PDB entry 8ONX | X-ray diffraction, 1.30 A resolution | chain A

== Chain A ==
Molecule: Methionine aminopeptidase 2
Organism: Thermochaetoides thermophila
UniProtKB: G0SEA9 (G0SEA9_CHATD); numbering as in UniProt (aligned over 74-444)
Amino-acid sequence (376 residues; numbered 69 to 444; the number before each row is that of its first residue):
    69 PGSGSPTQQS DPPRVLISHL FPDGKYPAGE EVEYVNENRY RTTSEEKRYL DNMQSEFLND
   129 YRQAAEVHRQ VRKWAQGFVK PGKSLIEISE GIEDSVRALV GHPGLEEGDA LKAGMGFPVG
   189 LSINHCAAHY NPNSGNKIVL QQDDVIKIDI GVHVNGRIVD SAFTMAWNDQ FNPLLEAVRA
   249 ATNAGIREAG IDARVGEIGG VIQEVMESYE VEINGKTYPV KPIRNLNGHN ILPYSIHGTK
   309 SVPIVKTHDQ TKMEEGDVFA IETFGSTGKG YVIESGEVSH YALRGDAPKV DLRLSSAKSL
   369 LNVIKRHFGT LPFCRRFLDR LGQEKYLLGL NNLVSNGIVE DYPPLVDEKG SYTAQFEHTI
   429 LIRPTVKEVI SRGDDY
Not modelled in the structure: 69-73
Sequence notes: expression tag (69-73)
Metal / ion sites: Mn2+ site 1: Asp217, Asp228, Glu425; Mn2+ site 2: Asp228, His297, Glu425

== Summary ==
Asp217, Asp228 and Glu425 form the Mn2+ site 1. The Mn2+ site 2 is built by Asp228, His297 and Glu425.
Chain A is Methionine aminopeptidase 2 (Thermochaetoides thermophila); the structure, High resolution
structure of Chaetomium thermophilum MAP2, was determined by X-ray diffraction together with 8ONZ from the
same study.
